Entry 8JAY (electron microscopy, 4.20 A resolution (low resolution: residue-level contacts below are approximate; hydrogen-bond / salt-bridge calls are withheld)); this record covers chains B and N of the 16 polymer chains in the assembly.

[Chain B (and N)]
Protein: TIR domain-containing protein
From: Thermoflavifilum thermophilum
Notes: chain N of this document is another copy of the same molecule, construct and numbering; everything in this record applies to it too
Reference sequence: A0A1I7NFG5 (A0A1I7NFG5_9BACT); numbering as in UniProt (aligned over 1-450)
Sequence (450 residues; row label = number of the first residue in the row):
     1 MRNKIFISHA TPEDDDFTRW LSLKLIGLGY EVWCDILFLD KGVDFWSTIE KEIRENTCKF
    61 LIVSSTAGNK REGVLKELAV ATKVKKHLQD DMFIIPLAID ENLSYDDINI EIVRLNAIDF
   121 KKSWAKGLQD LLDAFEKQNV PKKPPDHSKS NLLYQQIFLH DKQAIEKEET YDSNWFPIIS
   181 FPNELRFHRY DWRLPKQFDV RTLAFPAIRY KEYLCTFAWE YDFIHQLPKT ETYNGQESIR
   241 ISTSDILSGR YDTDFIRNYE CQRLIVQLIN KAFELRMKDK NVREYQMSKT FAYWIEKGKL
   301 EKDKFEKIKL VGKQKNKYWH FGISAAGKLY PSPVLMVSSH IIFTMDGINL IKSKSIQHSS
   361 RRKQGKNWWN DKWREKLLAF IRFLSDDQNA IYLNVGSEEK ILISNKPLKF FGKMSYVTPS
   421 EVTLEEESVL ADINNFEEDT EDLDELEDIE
Unresolved in the structure: 423-450
Reported in the primary citation:
  - self-association interface (contacts with another copy of this molecule); pairs are residue here / residue on that copy: Asp-107/Arg-54, Lys-86, Asp-106
  - mutagenesis - R54A, D106A/D107A: decreased catalytic activity

[Chain B / chain N interface]
Residue-residue contacts - 11 pairs, chain B then chain N:
  Phe-45(B) with Lys-83(N)
  Trp-46(B) with Glu-111(N)
  Glu-50(B) with Ile-110(N)
  Arg-54(B) with Asp-107(N)
  Leu-75(B) with Arg-114(N)
  Lys-76(B) with Arg-114(N)
  Ala-79(B) with Arg-114(N)
  Val-80(B) with Ile-110(N)
  Lys-83(B) with Asp-106(N); Val-113(N)
  His-87(B) with Asp-106(N)
Also at the interface, not in a pair above, chain B (12 interface residues in all): Glu-72, Glu-111
Also at the interface, not in a pair above, chain N (10 interface residues in all): Lys-86, Tyr-105, Ile-108

[Overview]
Chain B and chain N form an interface of 12 and 10 residues respectively. The paper reports that R54A and
D106A/D107A of chain B reduce catalytic activity; a self-association interface involving Lys-86(B), Asp-106(B)
and Asp-107(B).
Chain B and chain N are both TIR domain-containing protein (Thermoflavifilum thermophilum); the structure,
CrtSPARTA Octamer bound with guide-target, was determined by electron microscopy together with 8J84, 8J8H,
8J9G and 8J9P from the same study.
